Entry 8IIB (X-ray diffraction, 2.69 A resolution); this record covers chain A.

[Chain A]
Protein: Polymerase polyprotein
From: Israeli acute paralysis virus
Notes: engineered mutation(s): N510D
Amino-acid sequence (475 residues; row label = number of the first residue in the row):
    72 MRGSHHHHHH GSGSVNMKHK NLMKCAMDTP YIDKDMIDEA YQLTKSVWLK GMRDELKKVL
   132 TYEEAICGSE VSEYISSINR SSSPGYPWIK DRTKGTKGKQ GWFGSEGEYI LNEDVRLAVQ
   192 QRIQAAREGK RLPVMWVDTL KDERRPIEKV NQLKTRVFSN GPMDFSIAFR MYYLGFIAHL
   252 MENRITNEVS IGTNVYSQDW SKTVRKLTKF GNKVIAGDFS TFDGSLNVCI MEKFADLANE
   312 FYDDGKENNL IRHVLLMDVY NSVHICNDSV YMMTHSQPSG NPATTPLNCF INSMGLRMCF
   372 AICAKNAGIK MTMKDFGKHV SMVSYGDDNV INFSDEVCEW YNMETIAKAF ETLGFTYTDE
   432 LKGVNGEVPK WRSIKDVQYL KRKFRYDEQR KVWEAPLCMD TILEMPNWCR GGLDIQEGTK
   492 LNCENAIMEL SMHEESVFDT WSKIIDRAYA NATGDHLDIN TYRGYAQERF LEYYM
Disordered / not traced: 72-104, 150-181, 205-232, 293-296, 334-350, 433-438
Metal / ion sites: Cd2+ site 1 near C300 (its only coordinating residue here); Mg2+ site 1: D398, D399; Cd2+ site 2: C469 (shared with 1 residue of chain B); Mg2+ site 2 near D471 (its only coordinating residue here); Cd2+ site 3: C480 (shared with 1 residue of chain B)
What the authors report for this chain:
  - conformationally variable residues (loop rearrangement, order/disorder transition): D294, W479 to I486
  - interface residues: C469 to C480
  - catalytic residues: D289 (citing earlier work)

[Summary]
D398 and D399 coordinate Mg2+ site 1. From the paper: the catalytic residue D289; the interface residue C469.
Chain A is Polymerase polyprotein (Israeli acute paralysis virus); the structure, Crystal structure of Israeli
acute paralysis virus RNA-dependent RNA polymerase delta85 mutant (residues 86-546), was determined by X-ray
diffraction together with 8IIC from the same study.
